Entry 7CE6 (X-ray diffraction, 2.69 A resolution); this record covers chains B and E of the 6 polymer chains in the assembly.

# Chain B
Molecule: Tubulin beta chain
Source organism: Sus scrofa
UniProtKB: A0A287AGU7 (A0A287AGU7_PIG); numbering as in UniProt (aligned over 1-445)
Sequence (445 residues; each row starts with the number of its first residue):
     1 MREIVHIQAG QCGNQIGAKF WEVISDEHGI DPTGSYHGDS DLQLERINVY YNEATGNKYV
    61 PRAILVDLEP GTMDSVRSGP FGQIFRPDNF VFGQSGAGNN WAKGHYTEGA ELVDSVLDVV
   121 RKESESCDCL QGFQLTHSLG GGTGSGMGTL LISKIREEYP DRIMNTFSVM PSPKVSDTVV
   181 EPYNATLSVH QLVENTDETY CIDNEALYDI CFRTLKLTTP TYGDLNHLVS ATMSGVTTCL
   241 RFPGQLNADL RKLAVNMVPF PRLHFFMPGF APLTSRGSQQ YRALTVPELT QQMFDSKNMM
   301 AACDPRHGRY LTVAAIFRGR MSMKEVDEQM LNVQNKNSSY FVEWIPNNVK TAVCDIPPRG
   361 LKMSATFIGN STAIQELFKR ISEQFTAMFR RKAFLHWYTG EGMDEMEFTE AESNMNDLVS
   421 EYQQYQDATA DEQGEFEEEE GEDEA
Not modelled in the structure: 1, 429-445
Ion coordination: Mg2+: Gln11 (together with GDP)
Small-molecule neighbours:
  - N-benzyl-9H-beta-carbolin-3-amine (AF6): Ile4, Tyr50, Gln134, Asn165, Phe167, Glu198, Tyr200, Val236, Thr237, Cys239, Leu240, Leu246, Leu250, Leu253, Met257, Ala314, Ala315, Ile316, Lys350, Ala352, Ile368
  - GDP (guanosine-5'-diphosphate): Gly10, Gln11, Cys12, Gln15, Ile16, Asn99, Ser138, Gly140, Gly141, Gly142, Thr143, Gly144, Ser145, Val169, Pro171, Val175, Asp177, Glu181, Asn204, Leu207, Tyr222, Leu225, Asn226
What the authors report for this chain:
  - binding site for N-benzyl-9H-beta-carbolin-3-amine: Glu198

# Chain E
Molecule: Stathmin-4
Source organism: Rattus norvegicus
UniProtKB: P63043 (STMN4_RAT); residues 5-145 here correspond to UniProt positions 49-189 (UniProt number = residue number + 44)
Sequence (143 residues; row label = number of the first residue in the row):
     3 MADMEVIELN KCTSGQSFEV ILKPPSFDGV PEFNASLPRR RDPSLEEIQK KLEAAEERRK
    63 YQEAELLKHL AEKREHEREV IQKAIEENNN FIKMAKEKLA QKMESNKENR EAHLAAMLER
   123 LQEKDKHAEE VRKNKELKEE ASR
Not modelled in the structure: 3-5, 29-43, 142-145
Construct notes: expression tag (3-4)
Curated features (UniProtKB/Swiss-Prot):
  - modified residue: Ser46 (Phosphoserine)

# How chain B and chain E interact
Residue-residue contacts - 25 pairs, chain B then chain E:
  His105(B) - Lys75(E)  hydrogen bond
  Tyr106(B) - His78(E)  hydrogen bond
  Tyr106(B) - Glu79(E)
  Tyr106(B) - Val82(E)  hydrophobic
  Tyr106(B) - Ile83(E)
  Leu150(B) - Glu79(E)
  Ser153(B) - Leu72(E)
  Ser153(B) - Lys75(E)
  Ser153(B) - Arg76(E)  hydrogen bond
  Lys154(B) - Arg76(E)
  Lys154(B) - Glu79(E)  salt bridge
  Arg156(B) - Leu68(E)
  Glu157(B) - Leu69(E)
  Glu157(B) - Leu72(E)
  Glu157(B) - Arg76(E)  salt bridge
  Gln191(B) - Lys75(E)
  Glu194(B) - His71(E)  salt bridge
  Thr399(B) - Glu89(E)
  Glu401(B) - Val82(E)
  Glu401(B) - Ala86(E)
  Gly402(B) - Val82(E)
  Gly402(B) - Lys85(E)
  Gly402(B) - Ala86(E)
  Asp404(B) - Lys85(E)  salt bridge
  Glu407(B) - His78(E)  salt bridge
Other interface residues (no listed pair), chain B (18 interface residues in all): Thr107, Pro160, Gly400, Met403
Other interface residues (no listed pair), chain E (14 interface residues in all): Glu65

# In short
18 residues of chain B face 14 of chain E across their interface, with 3 hydrogen bonds and 5 salt bridges.
Polar contacts include Lys154(B)-Glu79(E), Glu157(B)-Arg76(E) and Glu194(B)-His71(E). Ligands of chain B: GDP
and N-benzyl-9H-beta-carbolin-3-amine. The paper reports a binding site for N-benzyl-9H-beta-carbolin-3-amine
at Glu198(B).
Chain B is Tubulin beta chain (Sus scrofa) and chain E is Stathmin-4 (Rattus norvegicus); the structure,
Crystal structure of T2R-TTL-Compound9 complex, was determined by X-ray diffraction (same publication as 7CDA,
7CE8 and 7CEK).
